6YPC - chains T and W of the 5 polymer chains in the assembly; structure by X-ray diffraction, 2.90 A resolution.

== Chain T ==
Molecule: Inner kinetochore subunit CNN1
Source organism: Saccharomyces cerevisiae (strain ATCC 204508 / S288c)
UniProt: P43618 (CENPT_YEAST); residue numbers follow UniProt; this construct covers 1-361
Amino-acid sequence (367 residues; numbered 1 to 367; the number before each row is that of its first residue):
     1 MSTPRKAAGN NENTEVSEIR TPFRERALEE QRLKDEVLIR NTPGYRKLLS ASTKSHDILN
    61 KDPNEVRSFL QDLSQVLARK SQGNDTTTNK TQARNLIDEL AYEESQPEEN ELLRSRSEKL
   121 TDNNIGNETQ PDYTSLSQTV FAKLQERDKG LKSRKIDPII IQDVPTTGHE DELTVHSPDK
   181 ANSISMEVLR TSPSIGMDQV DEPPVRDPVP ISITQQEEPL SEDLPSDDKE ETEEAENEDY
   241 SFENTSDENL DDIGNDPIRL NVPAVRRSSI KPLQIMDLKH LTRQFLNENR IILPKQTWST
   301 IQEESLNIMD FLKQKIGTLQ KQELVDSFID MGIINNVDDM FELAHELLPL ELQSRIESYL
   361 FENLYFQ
Unresolved in the structure: 1-268, 361-367
Construct notes: expression tag (362-367)
From the paper describing this entry:
  - mutagenesis - H345R/L350R/S354Y: abolished binding to Cenp-HIK

== Chain W ==
Molecule: Inner kinetochore subunit WIP1
Source organism: Saccharomyces cerevisiae (strain ATCC 204508 / S288c)
UniProt: Q2V2P8 (CENPW_YEAST); residue numbers follow UniProt; this construct covers 1-89
Amino-acid sequence (89 residues; each row starts with the number of its first residue):
     1 MDTEALANYL LRQLSLDAEE NKLEDLLQRQ NEDQESSQEY NKKLLLACGF QAILRKILLD
    61 ARTRATAEGL REVYPYHIEA ATQAFLDSQ
Unresolved in the structure: 16-35

== Chain T / chain W interface ==
Contacting residue pairs (73):
  Ile-270(T) with Tyr-9(W), hydrogen bond (backbone-side chain); Arg-12(W)
  Lys-271(T) with Tyr-9(W), hydrogen bond (backbone-side chain); Gln-13(W)
  Pro-272(T) with Tyr-9(W)
  Leu-273(T) with Tyr-9(W)
  Asp-277(T) with Met-1(W), hydrogen bond (side chain-backbone)
  His-280(T) with Met-1(W), hydrogen bond (side chain-backbone)
  Leu-281(T) with Met-1(W); Leu-6(W), hydrophobic; Gln-51(W); Arg-55(W)
  Phe-285(T) with Arg-55(W)
  Arg-290(T) with Arg-62(W); Thr-66(W), hydrogen bond
  Ile-292(T) with Arg-71(W); Glu-72(W); Val-73(W), hydrogen bond (backbone-backbone)
  Leu-293(T) with Val-73(W), hydrophobic
  Pro-294(T) with Glu-72(W); Val-73(W)
  Thr-297(T) with Val-73(W), hydrogen bond (side chain-backbone); Tyr-74(W); Pro-75(W); Ile-78(W)
  Thr-300(T) with Pro-75(W); Ile-78(W); Glu-79(W)
  Ile-301(T) with Leu-58(W), hydrophobic
  Glu-304(T) with Ile-78(W); Glu-79(W), hydrogen bond (side chain-backbone); Thr-82(W)
  Ser-305(T) with Phe-50(W)
  Asn-307(T) with Thr-82(W)
  Ile-308(T) with Phe-50(W), hydrophobic; Ile-53(W), hydrophobic; Leu-54(W); Ile-57(W), hydrophobic
  Met-309(T) with Tyr-9(W), hydrophobic; Leu-10(W), hydrophobic; Phe-50(W), hydrophobic
  Phe-311(T) with Phe-85(W), hydrophobic; Leu-86(W), hydrophobic; Gln-89(W)
  Leu-312(T) with Ile-53(W), hydrophobic
  Lys-313(T) with Leu-10(W), hydrogen bond (side chain-backbone); Gln-13(W), hydrogen bond (side chain-backbone); Leu-14(W)
  Leu-319(T) with Lys-42(W), hydrogen bond (backbone-side chain)
  Gln-320(T) with Lys-42(W), hydrogen bond (backbone-side chain)
  Lys-321(T) with Gln-38(W), hydrogen bond
  Leu-324(T) with Leu-45(W), hydrophobic
  Val-325(T) with Leu-45(W), hydrophobic
  Phe-328(T) with Leu-45(W); Gly-49(W)
  Met-331(T) with Gln-89(W)
  Ile-333(T) with Ala-52(W), hydrophobic; Ile-53(W), hydrophobic
  Leu-343(T) with Ala-52(W), hydrophobic
  Leu-347(T) with Thr-3(W), hydrogen bond (backbone-side chain); Cys-48(W), hydrophobic; Gln-51(W); Arg-55(W)
  Leu-348(T) with Thr-3(W)
  Arg-355(T) with Ser-37(W); Tyr-40(W); Asn-41(W), hydrogen bond
  Ile-356(T) with Asn-41(W); Leu-45(W), hydrophobic
  Tyr-359(T) with Gln-38(W); Asn-41(W); Lys-42(W); Leu-45(W), hydrophobic
Interface residues without a listed pair, chain T (46 interface residues in all): Leu-278, Thr-282, Leu-286, Asn-289, Ile-291, Gln-296, Met-340, Leu-352, Leu-360
Interface residues without a listed pair, chain W (45 interface residues in all): Asp-2, Glu-4, Ser-15, Glu-39, Leu-44, Leu-46, Leu-59, Leu-70

== Summary ==
46 residues of chain T and 45 residues of chain W are in contact; the contacts include 15 hydrogen bonds.
Polar contacts include Ile-270(T)/Tyr-9(W), Lys-271(T)/Tyr-9(W) and Asp-277(T)/Met-1(W). The paper reports
that H345R/L350R/S354Y of chain T abolish binding to Cenp-HIK.
Here chain T is Inner kinetochore subunit CNN1 and chain W is Inner kinetochore subunit WIP1, both from
Saccharomyces cerevisiae (strain ATCC 204508 / S288c). Entry 6YPC (Crystal structure of the kinetochore
subunits H/I/K/T/W penta-complex from S. cerevisiae at 2.9 angstroms) was determined by X-ray diffraction.
